Entry 7OPX (electron microscopy, 2.63 A resolution); this record covers chains C and D of the 4 polymer chains in the assembly.

== Chain C ==
Protein: Capsid protein VP3
From: Human enterovirus 70 (strain J670/71)
Reference sequence: P32537 (POLG_HE701); residues 1-243 here correspond to UniProt positions 320-562 (UniProt number = residue number + 319)
Amino-acid sequence (243 residues; each row starts with the number of its first residue):
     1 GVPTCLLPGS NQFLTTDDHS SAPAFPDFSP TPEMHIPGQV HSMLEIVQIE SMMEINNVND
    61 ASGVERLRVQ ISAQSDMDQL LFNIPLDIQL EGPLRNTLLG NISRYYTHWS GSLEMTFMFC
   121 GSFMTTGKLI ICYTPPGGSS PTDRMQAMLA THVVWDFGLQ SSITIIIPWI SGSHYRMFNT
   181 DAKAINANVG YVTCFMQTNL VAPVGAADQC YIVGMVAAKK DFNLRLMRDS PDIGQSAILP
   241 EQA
Curated features (UniProtKB/Swiss-Prot):
  - region: L239 to A243 (Amphipathic alpha-helix)

== Chain D ==
Protein: Capsid protein VP4
From: Human enterovirus 70 (strain J670/71)
Reference sequence: P32537 (POLG_HE701); residues 1-68 here correspond to UniProt positions 2-69 (UniProt number = residue number + 1)
Amino-acid sequence (68 residues; each row starts with the number of its first residue):
     1 GAQVSRQQTG THENANVATG GSSITYNQIN FYKDSYAASA SKQDFSQDPS KFTEPVAEAL
    61 KAGAPVLK
Not modelled in the structure: 1-27, 60-68
Curated features (UniProtKB/Swiss-Prot):
  - site: K68 (Cleavage)
  - lipidation: G1 (N-myristoyl glycine)

== Interface between chain C and chain D ==
Pairs across the interface (33; chain C residue first):
  D18(C) - S39(D)
  D18(C) - A40(D)  hydrogen bond (side chain-backbone)
  D18(C) - K42(D)  salt bridge
  H19(C) - S39(D)
  S20(C) - I29(D)
  S20(C) - N30(D)
  S20(C) - F31(D)
  S20(C) - Y32(D)
  S20(C) - A37(D)
  S21(C) - Y32(D)
  S21(C) - A37(D)  hydrogen bond (backbone-backbone)
  A22(C) - Y32(D)
  P23(C) - Y32(D)
  P23(C) - D34(D)
  P23(C) - Y36(D)
  P23(C) - A37(D)
  A24(C) - Y36(D)
  F25(C) - Y36(D)  hydrogen bond (backbone-side chain)
  P26(C) - D34(D)
  P26(C) - Y36(D)
  D27(C) - D34(D)  hydrogen bond (backbone-side chain)
  F28(C) - D34(D)
  G38(C) - F52(D)
  Q39(C) - K51(D)
  V40(C) - F52(D)  hydrophobic
  H41(C) - D44(D)  salt bridge
  H41(C) - S46(D)
  S42(C) - Q47(D)
  E45(C) - D48(D)  hydrogen bond (side chain-backbone)
  Q48(C) - Q47(D)
  Q48(C) - P49(D)
  Q48(C) - T53(D)
  I49(C) - F52(D)  hydrophobic
Interface residues without a listed pair, chain C (20 interface residues in all): L44
Interface residues without a listed pair, chain D (19 interface residues in all): A38

== Overview ==
Chain C and chain D form an interface of 20 and 19 residues respectively; the contacts include 5 hydrogen
bonds and 2 salt bridges. Polar contacts include D18(C)-K42(D), H41(C)-D44(D) and D18(C)-A40(D).
Chain C is Capsid protein VP3 and chain D is Capsid protein VP4, both from Human enterovirus 70 (strain
J670/71); the structure, CryoEM structure of human enterovirus 70 native virion, was determined by electron
microscopy, deposited together with 7OZK, 7OZL, 7OZI and 7OZJ.
